8ITM - chains B and G of the 5 polymer chains in the assembly; structure by electron microscopy, 3.13 A resolution.

# Chain B
Name: Guanine nucleotide-binding protein G(I)/G(S)/G(T) subunit beta-1
From: Rattus norvegicus
UniProt: P54311 (GBB1_RAT); residues 2-340 here = UniProt positions 2-340
Amino-acid sequence (371 residues; each row starts with the number of its first residue; numbers below 1 keep their minus sign (Met-4 is residue -4)):
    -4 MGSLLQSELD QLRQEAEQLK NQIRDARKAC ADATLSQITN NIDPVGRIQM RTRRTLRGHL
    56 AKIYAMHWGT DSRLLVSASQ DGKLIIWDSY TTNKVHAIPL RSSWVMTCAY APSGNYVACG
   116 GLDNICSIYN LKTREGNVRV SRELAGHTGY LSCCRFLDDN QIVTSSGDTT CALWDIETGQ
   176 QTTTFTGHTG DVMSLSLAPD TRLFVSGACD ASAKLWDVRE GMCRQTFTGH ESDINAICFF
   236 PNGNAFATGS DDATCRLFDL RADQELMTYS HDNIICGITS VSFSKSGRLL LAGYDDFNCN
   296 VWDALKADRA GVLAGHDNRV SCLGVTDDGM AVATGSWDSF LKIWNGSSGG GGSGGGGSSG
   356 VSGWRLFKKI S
Not modelled in the structure: -4 to 2, 344-366
Construct notes: initiating methionine (-4); expression tag (-3 to 1, 341-366)
Swiss-Prot annotation at these positions:
  - modified residue: Ser2 (N-acetylserine), His266 (Phosphohistidine)

# Chain G
Name: Guanine nucleotide-binding protein G(I)/G(S)/G(O) subunit gamma-2
From: Bos taurus
UniProt: P63212 (GBG2_BOVIN); residues 1-71 here = UniProt positions 1-71
Amino-acid sequence (71 residues; row label = number of the first residue in the row):
     1 MASNNTASIA QARKLVEQLK MEANIDRIKV SKAAADLMAY CEAHAKEDPL LTPVPASENP
    61 FREKKFFCAI L
Not modelled in the structure: 1-5, 63-71
Swiss-Prot annotation at these positions:
  - modified residue: Ala2 (N-acetylalanine), Cys68 (Cysteine methyl ester)
  - lipidation: Cys68 (S-geranylgeranyl cysteine)

# Chain B / chain G interface
Residue-residue contacts (70):
  Leu4(B) - Ser8(G)
  Leu7(B) - Ala12(G)  hydrophobic
  Leu14(B) - Leu19(G)  hydrophobic
  Leu14(B) - Lys20(G)
  Gln17(B) - Ala23(G)
  Ile18(B) - Ala23(G)  hydrophobic
  Ile18(B) - Arg27(G)
  Cys25(B) - Arg27(G)
  Cys25(B) - Ile28(G)  hydrogen bond (side chain-backbone)
  Cys25(B) - Val30(G)
  Ala26(B) - Val30(G)  hydrophobic
  Asp27(B) - Val30(G)
  Ala28(B) - Val30(G)
  Leu30(B) - Ala34(G)  hydrophobic
  Ile33(B) - Ala34(G)  hydrophobic
  Ile33(B) - Met38(G)  hydrophobic
  Thr34(B) - Met38(G)
  Ile37(B) - Met38(G)  hydrophobic
  Val40(B) - Leu51(G)  hydrophobic
  Met45(B) - Leu50(G)  hydrophobic
  Arg48(B) - Asn59(G)
  Arg48(B) - Phe61(G)
  Arg49(B) - Pro60(G)
  Arg49(B) - Phe61(G)
  Arg49(B) - Arg62(G)
  Ser84(B) - Phe61(G)
  Tyr85(B) - Pro60(G)  hydrophobic
  Tyr85(B) - Phe61(G)  hydrophobic
  Cys218(B) - Met21(G)
  Arg219(B) - Glu22(G)
  Gln220(B) - Ile25(G)
  Thr221(B) - Glu22(G)  hydrogen bond
  Phe235(B) - Leu37(G)  hydrophobic
  Phe235(B) - Tyr40(G)  hydrophobic
  Phe235(B) - Cys41(G)  hydrophobic
  Pro236(B) - Tyr40(G)
  Asn237(B) - Asp36(G)  hydrogen bond
  Arg256(B) - Arg27(G)
  Arg256(B) - Ile28(G)  hydrogen bond (backbone-backbone)
  Arg256(B) - Asp36(G)  salt bridge
  Ala257(B) - Ile28(G)
  Asp258(B) - Arg27(G)  salt bridge
  Leu261(B) - Val30(G)  hydrophobic
  Leu261(B) - Leu37(G)  hydrophobic
  Ser279(B) - Asp48(G)  hydrogen bond
  Ser279(B) - Leu50(G)
  Lys280(B) - Glu47(G)
  Lys280(B) - Asp48(G)
  Ser281(B) - Tyr40(G)
  Ser281(B) - Cys41(G)  hydrogen bond (side chain-backbone)
  Ser281(B) - His44(G)  hydrogen bond (side chain-backbone)
  Ser281(B) - Ala45(G)
  Ser281(B) - Asp48(G)
  Gly282(B) - Cys41(G)
  Arg283(B) - Leu51(G)
  Gly324(B) - Pro49(G)
  Gly324(B) - Leu50(G)
  Met325(B) - Pro49(G)  hydrophobic
  Met325(B) - Leu50(G)
  Met325(B) - Asn59(G)
  Met325(B) - Pro60(G)
  Ala326(B) - Phe61(G)  hydrophobic
  Val327(B) - Leu50(G)  hydrophobic
  Ile338(B) - Phe61(G)  hydrophobic
  Asn340(B) - Asn59(G)  hydrogen bond
  Asn340(B) - Phe61(G)
  Gly341(B) - Asn59(G)
  Ser342(B) - Pro53(G)
  Ser343(B) - Pro53(G)  hydrogen bond (side chain-backbone)
  Ser343(B) - Pro55(G)
Other interface residues (no listed pair), chain B (57 interface residues in all): Glu3, Ala11, Lys15, Ala21, Ile43, Trp63, Ala240, Leu252, Leu284, Leu286, Leu300, Val320, Asp323
Other interface residues (no listed pair), chain G (37 interface residues in all): Ile9, Leu15, Val16, Lys29, Ser31, Ala33, Val54

# Summary
57 residues of chain B face 37 of chain G across their interface; the contacts include 9 hydrogen bonds and 2
salt bridges. Polar contacts include Arg256(B)-Asp36(G), Asp258(B)-Arg27(G) and Cys25(B)-Ile28(G).
Chain B is Guanine nucleotide-binding protein G(I)/G(S)/G(T) subunit beta-1 (Rattus norvegicus) and chain G is
Guanine nucleotide-binding protein G(I)/G(S)/G(O) subunit gamma-2 (Bos taurus); the structure, Cryo-EM
structure of GIPR splice variant 2 (SV2) in complex with Gs protein, was determined by electron microscopy
(same publication as 8ITL).
